7E4Z - chains A and B of the 6 polymer chains in the assembly; structure by X-ray diffraction, 2.69 A resolution.

== Chain A ==
Protein: Tubulin alpha-1B chain
Source organism: Bos taurus
UniProtKB: P81947 (TBA1B_BOVIN); numbering as in UniProt (aligned over 1-440)
Chain sequence (440 residues; each row starts with the number of its first residue):
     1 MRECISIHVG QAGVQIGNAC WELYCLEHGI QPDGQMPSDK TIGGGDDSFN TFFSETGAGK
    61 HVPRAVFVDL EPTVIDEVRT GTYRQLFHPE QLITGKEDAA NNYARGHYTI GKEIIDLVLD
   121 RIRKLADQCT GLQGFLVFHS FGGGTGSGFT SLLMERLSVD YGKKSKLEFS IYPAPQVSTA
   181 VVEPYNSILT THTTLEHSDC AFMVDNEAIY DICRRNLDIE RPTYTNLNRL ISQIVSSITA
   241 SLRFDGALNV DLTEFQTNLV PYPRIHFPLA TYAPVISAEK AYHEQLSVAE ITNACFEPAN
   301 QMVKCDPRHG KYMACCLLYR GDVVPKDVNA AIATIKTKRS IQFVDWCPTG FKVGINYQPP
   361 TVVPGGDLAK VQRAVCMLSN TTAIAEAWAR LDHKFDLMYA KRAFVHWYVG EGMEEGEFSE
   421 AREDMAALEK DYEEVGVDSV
Ion coordination: Ca2+: D39, T41, G44, E55
Small-molecule neighbours: GTP (guanosine-5'-triphosphate): V9, G10, Q11, A12, Q15, I16, D69, D98, A99, A100, N101, S140, G142, G143, G144, T145, G146, I171, V177, S178, T179, E183, N206, Y224, L227, N228, I231

== Chain B ==
Protein: Tubulin beta-2B chain
Source organism: Bos taurus
UniProtKB: Q6B856 (TBB2B_BOVIN); the author numbering skips numbers that UniProt does not, so the offset changes along the chain: 1-42 = UniProt 1-42; 45-360 = UniProt 43-358; 369-441 = UniProt 359-431
Chain sequence (431 residues; row label = number of the first residue in the row; note: 10 numbers in that range are skipped by the numbering (no residue carries them; nothing is unmodelled there)):
     1 MREIVHIQAG QCGNQIGAKF WEVISDEHGI DPTGSYHGDS DL
    45 QLERINVYYN EATGNKYVPR AILVDLEPGT MDSVRSGPFG QIFRPDNFVF GQSGAGNNWA
   105 KGHYTEGAEL VDSVLDVVRK ESESCDCLQG FQLTHSLGGG TGSGMGTLLI SKIREEYPDR
   165 IMNTFSVMPS PKVSDTVVEP YNATLSVHQL VENTDETYCI DNEALYDICF RTLKLTTPTY
   225 GDLNHLVSAT MSGVTTCLRF PGQLNADLRK LAVNMVPFPR LHFFMPGFAP LTSRGSQQYR
   285 ALTVPELTQQ MFDSKNMMAA CDPRHGRYLT VAAIFRGRMS MKEVDEQMLN VQNKNSSYFV
   345 EWIPNNVKTA VCDIPP
   369 RGLKMSATFI GNSTAIQELF KRISEQFTAM FRRKAFLHWY TGEGMDEMEF TEAESNMNDL
   429 VSEYQQYQDA TAD
Disordered / not traced: 279-281, 439-441
Curated features (UniProtKB/Swiss-Prot):
  - motif: M1 to I4 (MREI motif)
  - binding site (GTP): Q11, E71, S140, G144, T145, G146, N206, N228
  - binding site (Mg(2+)): E71
  - modified residue: S40 (Phosphoserine), T57 (Phosphothreonine), K60 (N6-acetyllysine), S174 (Phosphoserine), T287 (Phosphothreonine), T292 (Phosphothreonine), R320 (Omega-N-methylarginine)
  - cross-link (Glycyl lysine isopeptide (Lys-Gly)): K60 (interchain with G-Cter in ubiquitin), K326 (interchain with G-Cter in ubiquitin)
Ion coordination: Mg2+: Q11 (together with GDP); Ca2+ near E113 (its only coordinating residue here)
Small-molecule neighbours: GDP (guanosine-5'-diphosphate): G10, Q11, C12, Q15, I16, D69, A99, N101, S140, G142, G143, G144, T145, G146, V171, P173, V177, D179, E183, N206, L209, Y224, L227, N228

== How chain A and chain B interact ==
Residue-residue contacts - 54 pairs, chain A then chain B:
  Q11(A) - Q247(B)  hydrogen bond
  K96(A) - M1(B)
  K96(A) - D130(B)  salt bridge
  E97(A) - M1(B)
  E97(A) - C131(B)
  E97(A) - R164(B)  salt bridge
  D98(A) - K254(B)  salt bridge
  A100(A) - R253(B)
  A100(A) - K254(B)
  A100(A) - V257(B)
  N101(A) - K254(B)
  R105(A) - R253(B)
  P175(A) - N349(B)
  S178(A) - K352(B)  hydrogen bond
  T179(A) - Q247(B)
  T179(A) - L248(B)
  T179(A) - N258(B)  hydrogen bond (backbone-side chain)
  A180(A) - N258(B)
  A180(A) - K352(B)
  V181(A) - N258(B)
  V181(A) - I347(B)  hydrophobic
  V181(A) - P348(B)
  V182(A) - V257(B)  hydrophobic
  Y210(A) - D329(B)
  E220(A) - K326(B)
  R221(A) - M325(B)
  R221(A) - D329(B)  salt bridge
  Y224(A) - Q247(B)
  K394(A) - P348(B)
  K394(A) - N349(B)
  L397(A) - E345(B)
  L397(A) - W346(B)
  M398(A) - W346(B)  hydrogen bond (backbone-backbone)
  M398(A) - P348(B)
  K401(A) - F262(B)
  K401(A) - W346(B)
  K401(A) - A438(B)
  R402(A) - F262(B)
  A403(A) - P261(B)
  A403(A) - F262(B)  hydrophobic
  F404(A) - V257(B)
  F404(A) - N258(B)
  F404(A) - V260(B)
  F404(A) - P261(B)  hydrogen bond (backbone-backbone)
  F404(A) - T314(B)
  F404(A) - I347(B)  hydrophobic
  H406(A) - V260(B)
  H406(A) - P261(B)  hydrogen bond (side chain-backbone)
  H406(A) - F262(B)
  H406(A) - P263(B)
  W407(A) - D199(B)
  W407(A) - A256(B)
  W407(A) - V257(B)
  W407(A) - V260(B)  hydrogen bond (side chain-backbone)
Interface residues without a listed pair, chain B (30 interface residues in all): D251, N350, Y435

== Summary ==
The interface between chain A and chain B involves 26 residues on one side and 30 on the other; the contacts
include 7 hydrogen bonds and 4 salt bridges. Polar contacts include K96(A)-D130(B), E97(A)-R164(B) and
D98(A)-K254(B). Ligands of chain A: GTP.
Here chain A is Tubulin alpha-1B chain and chain B is Tubulin beta-2B chain, both from Bos taurus. Entry 7E4Z
(Crystal structure of tubulin in complex with Maytansinol) was determined by X-ray diffraction, deposited
together with 7E4Q and 7E4R.
